5TN6 - chains B and D of the 4 polymer chains in the assembly; structure by X-ray diffraction, 2.09 A resolution.

# Chain B
Molecule: Estrogen receptor
Organism: Homo sapiens
Notes: fragment: ligand-binding domain
Reference sequence: P03372 (ESR1_HUMAN); numbering as in UniProt (aligned over 298-554)
Sequence (257 residues; each row starts with the number of its first residue):
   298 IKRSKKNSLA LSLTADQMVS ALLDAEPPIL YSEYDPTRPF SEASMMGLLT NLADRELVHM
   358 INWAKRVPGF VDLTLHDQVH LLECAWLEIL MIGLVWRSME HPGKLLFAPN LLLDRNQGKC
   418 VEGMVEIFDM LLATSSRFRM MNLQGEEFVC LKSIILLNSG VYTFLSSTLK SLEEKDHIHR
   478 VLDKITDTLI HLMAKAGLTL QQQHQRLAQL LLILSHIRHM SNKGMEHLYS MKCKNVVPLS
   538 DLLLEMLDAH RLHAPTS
Unresolved in the structure: 298-304, 332-335, 461-470, 549-554
Construct notes: engineered mutation Ser-537 (Tyr in P03372)

# Chain D
Molecule: Nuclear receptor coactivator 2
Notes: fragment: Nuclear receptor-interacting peptide
Reference sequence: Q15596 (NCOA2_HUMAN); numbering as in UniProt (aligned over 686-698)
Sequence (13 residues; row label = number of the first residue in the row):
   686 KHKILHRLLQ DSS
Unresolved in the structure: 686, 697-698

# Interface between chain B and chain D
Residue-residue contacts (23):
  Ile-358(B) / Leu-690(D)  hydrophobic
  Ile-358(B) / Leu-693(D)  hydrophobic
  Ile-358(B) / Leu-694(D)  hydrophobic
  Lys-362(B) / Leu-693(D)  hydrogen bond (side chain-backbone)
  Lys-362(B) / Leu-694(D)
  Lys-362(B) / Asp-696(D)  hydrogen bond (side chain-backbone)
  Leu-372(B) / His-691(D)
  Leu-372(B) / Leu-694(D)  hydrophobic
  Leu-372(B) / Gln-695(D)
  Gln-375(B) / Leu-694(D)
  Val-376(B) / Lys-688(D)
  Val-376(B) / Leu-690(D)  hydrophobic
  Val-376(B) / His-691(D)
  Val-376(B) / Leu-694(D)  hydrophobic
  Leu-379(B) / Leu-694(D)  hydrophobic
  Glu-380(B) / Lys-688(D)  salt bridge
  Glu-380(B) / Leu-690(D)
  Asp-538(B) / Ile-689(D)
  Leu-539(B) / Ile-689(D)
  Leu-539(B) / Leu-693(D)  hydrophobic
  Glu-542(B) / Lys-688(D)
  Glu-542(B) / Ile-689(D)  hydrogen bond (side chain-backbone)
  Met-543(B) / Leu-690(D)  hydrophobic
Also at the interface, not in a pair above, chain B (13 interface residues in all): Asn-359, Phe-367
Also at the interface, not in a pair above, chain D (9 interface residues in all): His-687

# Overview
The interface between chain B and chain D involves 13 residues on one side and 9 on the other; the contacts
include 3 hydrogen bonds and 1 salt bridge. Among the polar pairs are Glu-380(B)/Lys-688(D),
Lys-362(B)/Leu-693(D) and Lys-362(B)/Asp-696(D).
Chain B is Estrogen receptor (Homo sapiens) and chain D is Nuclear receptor coactivator 2; the structure,
Crystal Structure of the ER-alpha Ligand-binding Domain (Y537S) in Complex with the Spiro BC-estradiol,
(1S,1'S,3a'S,7a'S)-7a'-methyl-1',2,2',3,3',3a',4',6',7',7a'-decahydro-1,5'-spirobi[indene]-1',5-diol, was
determined by X-ray diffraction (same publication as 5KR9, 5KRA, 5KRC, 5KRF, 5KRH, 5KRI and 43 further
entries).
